7DV2 - chains B and F of the 6 polymer chains in the assembly; structure by X-ray diffraction, 3.10 A resolution.

== Chain B ==
Name: SegB
Organism: Saccharolobus solfataricus (strain ATCC 35092 / DSM 1617 / JCM 11322 / P2)
UniProtKB: Q981B2 (Q981B2_SACS2); residues 34-109 here = UniProt positions 34-109
Amino-acid sequence (83 residues; row label = number of the first residue in the row):
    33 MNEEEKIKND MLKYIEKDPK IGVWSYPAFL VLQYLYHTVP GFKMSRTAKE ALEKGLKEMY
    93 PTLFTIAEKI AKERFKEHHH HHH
Disordered / not traced: 33-34, 109-115
Construct notes: initiating methionine (33); expression tag (110-115)
What the authors report for this chain:
  - binding site for the 21-nt DNA strand: Lys52, Trp56, Lys75, Ser77, Arg78, Lys81
  - mutagenesis - K52A: abolished binding to DNA
  - self-association interface (contacts with another copy of this molecule); pairs are residue here / residue on that copy: Pro72-Pro72 (hydrophobic contact)
  - mutagenesis - P72G: decreased binding to adjacent DNA region

== Chain F ==
Molecule: 21-nt DNA strand
Sequence (21 nucleotides; row label = number of the first residue in the row):
     1 CAGTCTAGAC TCTTCTACGT A

== Interface between chain B and chain F ==
Pairs across the interface (9; chain B residue first):
  Lys52(B) - DT6(F)  base contact
  Lys52(B) - DA7(F)  base contact
  Lys52(B) - DG8(F)  hydrogen bond to the base
  Ile53(B) - DT6(F)  base contact
  Gly54(B) - DC5(F)  base contact
  Gly54(B) - DT6(F)  base contact
  Trp56(B) - DA2(F)  phosphate contact
  Trp56(B) - DG3(F)  sugar contact
  Trp56(B) - DT4(F)  base contact

== Summary ==
4 residues of chain B face 7 of chain F across their interface; the contacts include 1 hydrogen bond. Its one
hydrogen-bonded contact is Lys52(B)-DG8(F). The paper reports a binding site for the 21-nt DNA strand at
Lys52(B), Trp56(B) and Lys75(B) among others; K52A of chain B abolishes binding to DNA.
Here chain B is SegB (Saccharolobus solfataricus (strain ATCC 35092 / DSM 1617 / JCM 11322 / P2)) and chain F
is a 21-nt DNA strand. Entry 7DV2 (Structure of Sulfolobus solfataricus SegB-DNA complex) was determined by
X-ray diffraction, deposited together with 7DUT and 7DWR.
